Entry 8GJ0 (electron microscopy, 2.90 A resolution); this record covers chains A and E of the 10 polymer chains in the assembly.

== Chain A ==
Protein: DNA polymerase III subunit delta
Organism: Escherichia coli K-12
Notes: EC 2.7.7.7
Reference sequence: P28630 (HOLA_ECOLI); residue numbers follow UniProt; this construct covers 1-343
Sequence (343 residues; numbered 1 to 343; the number before each row is that of its first residue):
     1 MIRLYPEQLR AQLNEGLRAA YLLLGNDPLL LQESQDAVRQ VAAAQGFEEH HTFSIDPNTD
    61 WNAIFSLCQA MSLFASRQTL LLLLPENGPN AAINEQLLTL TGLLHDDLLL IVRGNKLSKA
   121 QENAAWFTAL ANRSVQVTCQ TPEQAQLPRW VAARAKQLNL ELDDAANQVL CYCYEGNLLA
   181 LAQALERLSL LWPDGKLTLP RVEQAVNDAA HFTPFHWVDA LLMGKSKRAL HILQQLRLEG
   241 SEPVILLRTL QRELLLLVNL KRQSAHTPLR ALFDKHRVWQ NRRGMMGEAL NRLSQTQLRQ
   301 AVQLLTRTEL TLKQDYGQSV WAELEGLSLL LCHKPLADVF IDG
From the paper describing this entry:
  - binding site for Template: Trp-279

== Chain E ==
Protein: DNA polymerase III subunit delta'
Organism: Escherichia coli K-12
Notes: EC 2.7.7.7
Reference sequence: P28631 (HOLB_ECOLI); residues 1-334 here = UniProt positions 1-334
Sequence (334 residues; each row starts with the number of its first residue):
     1 MRWYPWLRPD FEKLVASYQA GRGHHALLIQ ALPGMGDDAL IYALSRYLLC QQPQGHKSCG
    61 HCRGCQLMQA GTHPDYYTLA PEKGKNTLGV DAVREVTEKL NEHARLGGAK VVWVTDAALL
   121 TDAAANALLK TLEEPPAETW FFLATREPER LLATLRSRCR LHYLAPPPEQ YAVTWLSREV
   181 TMSQDALLAA LRLSAGSPGA ALALFQGDNW QARETLCQAL AYSVPSGDWY SLLAALNHEQ
   241 APARLHWLAT LLMDALKRHH GAAQVTNVDV PGLVAELANH LSPSRLQAIL GDVCHIREQL
   301 MSVTGINREL LITDLLLRIE HYLQPGVVLP VPHL
Metal / ion sites: Zn2+: Cys-50, Cys-59, Cys-62, Cys-65
Small-molecule neighbours: tetrafluoroaluminate (ALF): Glu-133, Thr-154, Arg-158

== Interface between chain A and chain E ==
Pairs across the interface - 21 pairs, chain A then chain E:
  Arg-248(A) / Asn-307(E)
  Gln-251(A) / Asn-307(E)  hydrogen bond
  Gln-251(A) / Leu-310(E)
  Leu-255(A) / Glu-309(E)
  Asn-259(A) / Tyr-230(E)
  Arg-262(A) / Asp-228(E)  salt bridge
  Arg-262(A) / Tyr-230(E)
  Arg-262(A) / Glu-320(E)  salt bridge
  Arg-299(A) / His-321(E)  hydrogen bond
  Val-302(A) / Asp-314(E)
  Gln-303(A) / Asp-314(E)
  Leu-305(A) / Leu-310(E)  hydrophobic
  Thr-306(A) / Leu-310(E)
  Thr-306(A) / Asp-314(E)  hydrogen bond
  Glu-309(A) / Ile-306(E)
  Glu-309(A) / Asn-307(E)  hydrogen bond (side chain-backbone)
  Glu-309(A) / Leu-310(E)
  Leu-310(A) / Gln-299(E)
  Lys-313(A) / Gly-305(E)  hydrogen bond (side chain-backbone)
  Lys-313(A) / Ile-306(E)
  Gln-314(A) / Val-303(E)
Interface residues without a listed pair, chain E (20 interface residues in all): Gly-227, Trp-229, Ser-302, Thr-304, Leu-311, Thr-313, Leu-317, Arg-318

== Summary ==
14 residues of chain A and 20 residues of chain E are in contact; the contacts include 5 hydrogen bonds and 2
salt bridges. Among the polar pairs are Arg-262(A)/Asp-228(E), Arg-262(A)/Glu-320(E) and
Gln-251(A)/Asn-307(E). Ligands of chain E: tetrafluoroaluminate. Cys-50(E), Cys-59(E), Cys-62(E) and Cys-65(E)
coordinate Zn2+. The paper reports a binding site for Template at Trp-279(A).
Here chain A is DNA polymerase III subunit delta and chain E is DNA polymerase III subunit delta', both from
Escherichia coli K-12. Entry 8GJ0 (E. coli clamp loader with open clamp on primed template DNA (form 1)) was
determined by electron microscopy together with 8GIY, 8GIZ, 8GJ1, 8GJ2 and 8GJ3 from the same study.
